PDB entry 7WTB | electron microscopy, 3.70 A resolution | chains A and D of the 4 polymer chains in the assembly

Chain A (and D):
Molecule: Pyruvate carboxylase, mitochondrial
From: Homo sapiens
Notes: EC 6.4.1.1; chain D of this document is another copy of the same molecule, construct and numbering; everything in this record applies to it too
UniProtKB: P11498 (PYC_HUMAN); residues 1-1178 here = UniProt positions 1-1178
Chain sequence (1178 residues; each row starts with the number of its first residue):
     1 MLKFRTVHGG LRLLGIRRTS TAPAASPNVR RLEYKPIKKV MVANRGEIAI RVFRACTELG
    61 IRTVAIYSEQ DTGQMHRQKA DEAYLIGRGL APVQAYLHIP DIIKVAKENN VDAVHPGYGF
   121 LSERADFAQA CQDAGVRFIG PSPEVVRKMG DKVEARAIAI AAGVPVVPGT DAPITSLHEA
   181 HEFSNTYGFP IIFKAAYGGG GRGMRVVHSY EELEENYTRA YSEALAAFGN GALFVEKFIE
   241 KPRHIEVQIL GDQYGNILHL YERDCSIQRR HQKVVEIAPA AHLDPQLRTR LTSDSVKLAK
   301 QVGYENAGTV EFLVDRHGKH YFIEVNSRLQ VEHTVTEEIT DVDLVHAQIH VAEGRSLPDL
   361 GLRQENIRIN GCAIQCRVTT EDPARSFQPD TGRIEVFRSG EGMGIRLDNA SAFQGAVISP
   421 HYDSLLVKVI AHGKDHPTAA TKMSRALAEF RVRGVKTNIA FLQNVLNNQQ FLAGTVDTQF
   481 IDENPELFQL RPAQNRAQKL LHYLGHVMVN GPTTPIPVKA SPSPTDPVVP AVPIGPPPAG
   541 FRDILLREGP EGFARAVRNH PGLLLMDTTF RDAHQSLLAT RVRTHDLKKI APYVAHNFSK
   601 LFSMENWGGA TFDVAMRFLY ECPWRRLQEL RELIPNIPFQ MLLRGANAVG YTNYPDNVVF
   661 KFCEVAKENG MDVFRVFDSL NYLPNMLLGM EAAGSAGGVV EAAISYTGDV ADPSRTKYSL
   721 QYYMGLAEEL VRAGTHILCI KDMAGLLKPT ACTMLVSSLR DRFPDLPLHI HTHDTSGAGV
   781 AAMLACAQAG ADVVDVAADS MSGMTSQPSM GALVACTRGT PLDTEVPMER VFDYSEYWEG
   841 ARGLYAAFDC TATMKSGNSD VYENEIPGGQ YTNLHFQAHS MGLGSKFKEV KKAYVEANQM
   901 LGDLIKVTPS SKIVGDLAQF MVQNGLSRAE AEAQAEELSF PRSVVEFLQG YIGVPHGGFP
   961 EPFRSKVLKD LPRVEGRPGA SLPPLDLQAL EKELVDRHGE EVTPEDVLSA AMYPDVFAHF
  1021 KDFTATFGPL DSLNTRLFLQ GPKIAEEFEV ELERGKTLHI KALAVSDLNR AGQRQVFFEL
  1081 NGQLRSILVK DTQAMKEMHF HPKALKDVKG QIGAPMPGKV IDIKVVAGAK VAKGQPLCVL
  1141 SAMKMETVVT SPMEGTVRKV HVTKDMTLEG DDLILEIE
Disordered / not traced: 1-32 (chain D: 1-494)
Disulfide bonds: Cys752-Cys786
Covalent attachments: 5-(hexahydro-2-oxo-1H-thieno[3,4-d]imidazol-6-yl)pentanal (BTI) linked to Lys1144
Ligand contacts:
  - acetyl coenzyme A (ACO), molecule 1: Phe53, Arg54, Thr57, Arg77, Gln78, Lys79, Ala80, Asp81, Glu82, Ala83
  - acetyl coenzyme A (ACO), molecule 2: Val396, Arg398, Arg445, Ala448, Glu449, Arg451, Arg453, Gln494, Asn495, Arg496, Ala497, Gly1055, Lys1056, Thr1057, Leu1058, Leu1080, Arg1085
  - AMP-PNP (ANP; phosphoaminophosphonic acid-adenylate ester): Ile192, Gly199, Gly200, Gly201, Met204, Glu236, Lys237, Phe238, Ile239, Pro242, His271, Lys273, Glu311, Glu324, Asn326, Arg328
  - BTI (5-(hexahydro-2-oxo-1H-thieno[3,4-d]imidazol-6-yl)pentanal): Gln575, Ala610, Asp613, Arg617, Phe618, Tyr651, Gly869, Gln870, Asn873, Thr908, Ser911, Lys912
Curated features (UniProtKB/Swiss-Prot):
  - active site: Arg328
  - binding site (ATP): Lys152, Glu236, His271
  - binding site (substrate): Arg571 to Gln575, Arg644, Thr908
  - binding site (Mn(2+)): Asp572, Lys741, His771, His773
  - modified residue: Lys35 (N6-acetyllysine), Lys39 (N6-acetyllysine), Lys79 (N6-acetyllysine), Lys148 (N6-acetyllysine), Lys152 (N6-acetyllysine), Lys241 (N6-acetyllysine), Lys297 (N6-acetyllysine), Lys319 (N6-acetyllysine), Lys434 (N6-acetyllysine), Lys442 (N6-succinyllysine), Lys589 (N6-acetyllysine), Lys661 (N6-acetyllysine), Lys717 (N6-acetyllysine), Lys741 (N6-carboxylysine), Lys748 (N6-acetyllysine), Lys892 (N6-acetyllysine), Lys969 (N6-acetyllysine), Lys992 (N6-acetyllysine), Thr1003 (Phosphothreonine), Lys1061 (N6-acetyllysine) and 3 more in UniProt
  - natural variant: Val145 (V145A: In PC deficiency), Arg156 (R156Q: In PC deficiency), Arg270 (R270W: In PC deficiency), Tyr304 (Y304C: In PC deficiency), Arg451 (R451C: In PC deficiency), Arg583 (R583L: In PC deficiency), Ala610 (A610T: In PC deficiency), Arg631 (R631Q: In PC deficiency), Met743 (M743I: In PC deficiency), Val1131 to Lys1133 (deletion: In PC deficiency)
  - mutagenesis: Phe1077 (F1077A/E: Loss of tetramerization and enzyme activity, resulting in an inactive homodimer)

Chain A / chain D interface:
Pairs across the interface (32):
  Lys748(A) - Ala815(D)
  Gly777(A) - Val780(D)
  Val780(A) - Gly777(D)
  Asp799(A) - Gly857(D)
  Asp799(A) - Ser859(D)  hydrogen bond
  Ser800(A) - Ser856(D)
  Gly811(A) - Ser859(D)
  Ala812(A) - Ser776(D)
  Ala815(A) - Lys748(D)  hydrogen bond (backbone-side chain)
  Ala815(A) - Tyr862(D)  hydrophobic
  Cys816(A) - Ala778(D)  hydrophobic
  Phe832(A) - Ser859(D)
  Phe832(A) - Glu863(D)
  Glu839(A) - Thr853(D)
  Glu839(A) - Met854(D)
  Glu839(A) - Lys855(D)
  Glu839(A) - Ser856(D)
  Arg842(A) - Lys855(D)
  Asp849(A) - Lys855(D)  salt bridge
  Thr851(A) - Thr851(D)
  Thr851(A) - Lys855(D)
  Lys855(A) - Arg842(D)
  Lys855(A) - Thr851(D)
  Ser856(A) - Asp799(D)
  Ser856(A) - Ser800(D)
  Ser859(A) - Asp799(D)  hydrogen bond
  Ser859(A) - Gly811(D)
  Ser859(A) - Phe832(D)
  Asp860(A) - Phe832(D)
  Asp860(A) - Glu836(D)
  Tyr862(A) - Ala815(D)
  Glu863(A) - Phe832(D)
Other interface residues (no listed pair), chain A (28 interface residues in all): Asp712, Pro749, Ala778, Ala781, Met828, Glu836, Thr853, Gly857
Other interface residues (no listed pair), chain D (30 interface residues in all): Pro749, Ala781, Leu784, Ala812, Cys816, Arg818, Glu839, Asp860, Lys892

Overview:
28 residues of chain A and 30 residues of chain D are in contact, with 3 hydrogen bonds and 1 salt bridge.
Polar pairs include Asp849(A)-Lys855(D), Asp799(A)-Ser859(D) and Ala815(A)-Lys748(D). Ligands of chain A:
AMP-PNP, acetyl coenzyme A and compound BTI.
Chain A and chain D are both Pyruvate carboxylase, mitochondrial (Homo sapiens); the structure, Cryo-EM
structure of human pyruvate carboxylase with acetyl-CoA, was determined by electron microscopy (same
publication as 7WTA, 7WTC, 7WTD and 7WTE).
